Entry 2DQT (X-ray diffraction, 1.80 A resolution); this record covers chains L and H.

[Chain L]
Protein: Immunoglobulin 6D9
From: Mus musculus
Notes: fragment: fab fragment
Sequence (219 residues; row label = number of the first residue in the row; a row labelled like 27A-27E holds insertion residues (27A, then the next letters in order)):
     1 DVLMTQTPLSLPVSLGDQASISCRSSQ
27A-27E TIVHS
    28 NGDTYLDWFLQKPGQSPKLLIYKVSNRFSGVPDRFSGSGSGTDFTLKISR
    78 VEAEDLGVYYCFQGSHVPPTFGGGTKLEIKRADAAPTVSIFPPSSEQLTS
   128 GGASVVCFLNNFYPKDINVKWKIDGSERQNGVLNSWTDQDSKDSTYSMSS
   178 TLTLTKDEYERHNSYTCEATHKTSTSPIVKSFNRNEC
Disulfide bonds: Cys-23/Cys-88, Cys-134/Cys-194
Residues lining bound ligands: CPD ([1-(3-dimethylamino-propyl)-3-ethyl-ureido]-[4-(2,2,2-trifluoro-acetylamino)-benzyl]phosphinic acid-2-(2,2-dihydro-acetylamino)-3-hydroxy-1-(4-nitrophenyl)-propyl ester): His-27D, Ser-27E, Asn-28, Phe-89, Gly-91, Ser-92, Val-94, Pro-96

[Chain H]
Protein: Immunoglobulin 6D9
From: Mus musculus
Notes: fragment: fab fragment
Sequence (224 residues; numbered 1 to 215 plus 10 insertion-coded residues; 1 number in that range is skipped by the numbering (no residue carries it; nothing is unmodelled there); the number before each row is that of its first residue; a row labelled like 82A-82C holds insertion residues (82A, then the next letters in order)):
     1 EVKLVESGGGLVKPGGSLKLSCAASGFTFSNYAMSWVRQTPEKRLEWVVS
    51 IS
   52A S
    53 GG
    56 SIYYLDSVKGRFTVSRDNARNILYLQM
82A-82C TSL
    83 RSEDTAMYFCARVSHYDG
100A-100C SRD
100I-100K WYF
   101 DVWGAGTSVTVSSAKTTPPSVYPLAPGSAAQTNSMVTLGCLVKGYFPEPV
   151 TVTWNSGSLSSGVHTFPAVLQSDLYTLSSSVTVPSSTWPSETVTCNVAHP
   201 ASSTKVDKKIVPRDC
Not modelled in the structure: 1, 128-132
Disulfide bonds: Cys-22/Cys-92, Cys-140/Cys-195
Residues lining bound ligands: CPD ([1-(3-dimethylamino-propyl)-3-ethyl-ureido]-[4-(2,2,2-trifluoro-acetylamino)-benzyl]phosphinic acid-2-(2,2-dihydro-acetylamino)-3-hydroxy-1-(4-nitrophenyl)-propyl ester): Ala-33, Trp-47, Ser-50, Ile-51, Ser-52, Ser-56, Tyr-58, Val-95, His-97, Asp-99, Gly-100, Ser-100A, Trp-100I, Phe-100K

[Chain L / chain H interface]
Disulfides between the chains: Cys-214(L)/Cys-215(H)
Contacting residue pairs (72):
  His-27D(L) / Trp-100I(H)
  Asn-28(L) / Arg-100B(H)  hydrogen bond (backbone-side chain)
  Asn-28(L) / Trp-100I(H)
  Asp-30(L) / Arg-100B(H)  salt bridge
  Tyr-32(L) / Arg-100B(H)  hydrogen bond (side chain-backbone)
  Tyr-32(L) / Trp-100I(H)
  Asp-34(L) / Tyr-100J(H)
  Phe-36(L) / Phe-100K(H)
  Phe-36(L) / Trp-103(H)
  Gln-38(L) / Gln-39(H)  hydrogen bond
  Ser-43(L) / Phe-91(H)
  Ser-43(L) / Trp-103(H)
  Ser-43(L) / Gly-104(H)  hydrogen bond (side chain-backbone)
  Pro-44(L) / Trp-103(H)
  Leu-46(L) / Tyr-100J(H)  hydrophobic
  Leu-46(L) / Phe-100K(H)
  Tyr-49(L) / Tyr-100J(H)  hydrophobic
  Lys-50(L) / Arg-100B(H)  hydrogen bond (side chain-backbone)
  Lys-50(L) / Asp-100C(H)  salt bridge
  Phe-55(L) / Asp-101(H)
  Tyr-87(L) / Gln-39(H)  hydrogen bond
  Tyr-87(L) / Lys-43(H)  hydrogen bond (side chain-backbone)
  Tyr-87(L) / Leu-45(H)  hydrophobic
  Phe-89(L) / Phe-100K(H)  hydrophobic
  Gly-91(L) / Trp-100I(H)  hydrogen bond (backbone-side chain)
  Pro-95(L) / Trp-47(H)  hydrophobic
  Pro-95(L) / Leu-60(H)  hydrophobic
  Pro-96(L) / Trp-47(H)
  Phe-98(L) / Leu-45(H)
  Phe-98(L) / Phe-100K(H)  hydrophobic
  Ser-116(L) / Thr-137(H)
  Phe-118(L) / Leu-124(H)
  Phe-118(L) / Ala-125(H)
  Phe-118(L) / Pro-126(H)
  Phe-118(L) / Thr-137(H)
  Pro-119(L) / Ala-125(H)
  Pro-119(L) / Cys-215(H)  hydrophobic
  Pro-120(L) / Arg-213(H)
  Ser-121(L) / Tyr-122(H)
  Ser-121(L) / Pro-123(H)
  Ser-122(L) / Arg-213(H)
  Glu-123(L) / Pro-123(H)
  Glu-123(L) / Lys-208(H)
  Gln-124(L) / Tyr-122(H)
  Ser-131(L) / Leu-141(H)
  Ser-131(L) / Lys-143(H)
  Phe-135(L) / Leu-124(H)  hydrophobic
  Phe-135(L) / Phe-166(H)  hydrophobic
  Phe-135(L) / Ser-178(H)
  Phe-135(L) / Ser-179(H)
  Phe-135(L) / Ser-180(H)
  Asn-137(L) / His-164(H)
  Asn-137(L) / Phe-166(H)
  Asn-137(L) / Ser-180(H)
  Asn-138(L) / His-164(H)  hydrogen bond
  Leu-160(L) / Val-169(H)  hydrophobic
  Leu-160(L) / Gln-171(H)
  Leu-160(L) / Thr-176(H)
  Asn-161(L) / Val-169(H)
  Ser-162(L) / Phe-166(H)
  Ser-162(L) / Pro-167(H)  hydrogen bond (side chain-backbone)
  Trp-163(L) / Pro-167(H)
  Thr-164(L) / Phe-166(H)
  Ser-174(L) / His-164(H)  hydrogen bond
  Ser-174(L) / Phe-166(H)
  Met-175(L) / Phe-166(H)
  Ser-176(L) / Phe-166(H)
  Ser-176(L) / Ser-178(H)  hydrogen bond
  Thr-180(L) / Lys-143(H)
  Phe-209(L) / Cys-215(H)  hydrophobic
  Cys-214(L) / Asp-214(H)
  Cys-214(L) / Cys-215(H)  disulfide
Other interface residues (no listed pair), chain L (46 interface residues in all): Val-94, Ser-127, Val-133, Val-159
Other interface residues (no listed pair), chain H (42 interface residues in all): Val-37, Glu-46, Tyr-58, Gly-127, Leu-138, Gly-139, Thr-165

[Summary]
The interface between chain L and chain H involves 46 residues on one side and 42 on the other; the contacts
include 1 disulfide bond, 12 hydrogen bonds and 2 salt bridges. Polar pairs include Asp-30(L)/Arg-100B(H),
Lys-50(L)/Asp-100C(H) and Asn-28(L)/Arg-100B(H).
Here chain L is Immunoglobulin 6D9 and chain H is Immunoglobulin 6D9, both from Mus musculus. Entry 2DQT (High
resolution crystal structure of the complex of the hydrolytic antibody Fab 6D9 and a transition-state ...) was
determined by X-ray diffraction together with 2DTM and 2DQU from the same study.
